1F6K - chains A and C; structure by X-ray diffraction, 1.60 A resolution.

# Chain A (and C)
Name: N-acetylneuraminate lyase
Organism: Haemophilus influenzae
Notes: EC 4.1.3.3; chain C of this document is another copy of the same molecule, construct and numbering; everything in this record applies to it too
Reference sequence: P44539 (NANA_HAEIN); residues 1-293 here = UniProt positions 1-293
Chain sequence (293 residues; numbered 1 to 293; the number before each row is that of its first residue):
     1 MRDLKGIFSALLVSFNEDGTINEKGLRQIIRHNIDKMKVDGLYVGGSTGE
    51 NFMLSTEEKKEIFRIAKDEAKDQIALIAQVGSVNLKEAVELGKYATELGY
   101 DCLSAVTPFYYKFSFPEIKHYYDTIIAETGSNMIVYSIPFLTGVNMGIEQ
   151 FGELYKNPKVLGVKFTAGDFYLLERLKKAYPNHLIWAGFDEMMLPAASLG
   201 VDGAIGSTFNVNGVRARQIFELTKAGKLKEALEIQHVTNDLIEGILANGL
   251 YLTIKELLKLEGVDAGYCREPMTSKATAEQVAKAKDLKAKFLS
Differences from the reference sequence: variant Ser-131 (Asn in P44539), Lys-229 (Ala in P44539), Ala-278 (Glu in P44539), Val-281 (Leu in P44539)

# How chain A and chain C interact
Residue-residue contacts - 39 pairs, chain A then chain C:
  Gly-168(A) / Gly-168(C)
  Phe-170(A) / Phe-170(C)  hydrophobic
  Phe-170(A) / Met-192(C)  hydrophobic
  Tyr-171(A) / Glu-191(C)
  Tyr-171(A) / Met-192(C)
  Tyr-171(A) / Asn-239(C)
  Tyr-171(A) / Glu-243(C)
  Glu-174(A) / His-236(C)  salt bridge
  Glu-174(A) / Asn-239(C)  hydrogen bond
  Arg-175(A) / His-236(C)  hydrogen bond (side chain-backbone)
  Arg-175(A) / Asn-239(C)
  Arg-175(A) / Asp-240(C)  salt bridge
  Arg-175(A) / Glu-243(C)  salt bridge
  Lys-178(A) / His-236(C)
  Lys-178(A) / Asp-240(C)  salt bridge
  Glu-191(A) / Tyr-171(C)
  Met-192(A) / Phe-170(C)  hydrophobic
  Met-192(A) / Tyr-171(C)
  Leu-194(A) / Ser-198(C)
  Pro-195(A) / Pro-195(C)  hydrophobic
  Pro-195(A) / Ser-198(C)
  Ser-198(A) / Pro-195(C)
  Ser-198(A) / Ser-198(C)
  Leu-199(A) / Leu-232(C)
  Thr-223(A) / Leu-228(C)
  Gly-226(A) / Gly-226(C)
  Leu-228(A) / Thr-223(C)
  Leu-228(A) / Leu-228(C)  hydrophobic
  Leu-232(A) / Leu-199(C)  hydrophobic
  His-236(A) / Glu-174(C)  salt bridge
  His-236(A) / Arg-175(C)  hydrogen bond (backbone-side chain)
  His-236(A) / Lys-178(C)
  Asn-239(A) / Tyr-171(C)
  Asn-239(A) / Glu-174(C)  hydrogen bond
  Asn-239(A) / Arg-175(C)
  Asp-240(A) / Arg-175(C)  salt bridge
  Asp-240(A) / Lys-178(C)  salt bridge
  Glu-243(A) / Tyr-171(C)
  Glu-243(A) / Arg-175(C)  salt bridge
Also at the interface, not in a pair above, chain A (24 interface residues in all): Lys-177, Gln-235, Ile-242, Leu-246
Also at the interface, not in a pair above, chain C (23 interface residues in all): Lys-177, Leu-194, Gln-235, Leu-246

# Overview
Chain A and chain C form an interface of 24 and 23 residues respectively, with 4 hydrogen bonds and 8 salt
bridges. Among the polar pairs are Glu-174(A)/His-236(C), Arg-175(A)/Asp-240(C) and Arg-175(A)/Glu-243(C).
Both chains are N-acetylneuraminate lyase (Haemophilus influenzae). Entry 1F6K (Crystal structure analysis of
N-acetylneuraminate lyase from haemophilus influenzae: crystal form II) was determined by X-ray diffraction
together with 1F5Z, 1F6P, 1F73, 1F74 and 1F7B from the same study.
